PDB entry 5DHQ | X-ray diffraction, 2.29 A resolution | chains C and D of the 4 polymer chains in the assembly

== Chain C (and D) ==
Name: NAD kinase 1
Source organism: Listeria monocytogenes serovar 1/2a (strain ATCC BAA-679 / EGD-e)
Notes: EC 2.7.1.23; chain D of this document is another copy of the same molecule, construct and numbering; everything in this record applies to it too
Reference sequence: Q8Y8D7 (NADK1_LISMO); numbering as in UniProt (aligned over 1-264)
Sequence (272 residues; each row starts with the number of its first residue):
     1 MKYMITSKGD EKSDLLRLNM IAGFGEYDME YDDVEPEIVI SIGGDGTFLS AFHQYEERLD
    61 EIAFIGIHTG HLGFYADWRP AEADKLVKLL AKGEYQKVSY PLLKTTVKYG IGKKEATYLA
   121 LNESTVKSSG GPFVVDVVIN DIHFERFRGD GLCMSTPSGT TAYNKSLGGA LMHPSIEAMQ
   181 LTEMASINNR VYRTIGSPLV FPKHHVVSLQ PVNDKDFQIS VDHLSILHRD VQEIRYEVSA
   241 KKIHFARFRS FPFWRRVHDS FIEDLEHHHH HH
Unresolved in the structure: 26, 111-112, 264-272 (chain D: 24-29, 110-113, 264-272)
Sequence notes: expression tag (265-272)
Ligand contacts:
  - 5AK (8-[(2-{[2-(3-bromophenyl)ethyl]amino}-2-oxoethyl)sulfanyl]adenosine), molecule 1: Gly46, Leu49, Asn122, Glu123, Ala162, Tyr163, Ser166, Asp222, His223
  - 5AK, molecule 2: Gly130, Gly131, Pro132, Phe133, Arg148, Gly149, Asp150, Ala185, Ile187
Curated features (UniProtKB/Swiss-Prot):
  - active site: Asp45 (Proton acceptor)
  - binding site (NAD(+)): Asp45, Gly46, Asn122, Glu123, Arg148, Asp150, Ser158, Thr161 to Ser166, His223
  - mutagenesis: Asp45 (D45N: Only minor changes in the structure and a 10-fold decrease in the kinase activity), His223 (H223E: Twice less active than the wild-type. Its activity toward DTA is increased 2-fold)

== Interface between chain C and chain D ==
Pairs across the interface (65; chain C residue first):
  Ile139(C) with Trp254(D)
  Ile142(C) with Arg255(D)
  Phe144(C) with Trp254(D); Val257(D), hydrophobic; His258(D), hydrogen bond (backbone-side chain); Ile262(D)
  Lys165(C) with Ile195(D); Ser197(D)
  Gly169(C) with Ser197(D); Pro198(D)
  Ala170(C) with Ala170(D), hydrophobic; Pro198(D)
  Leu171(C) with Ile195(D), hydrophobic; Pro198(D), hydrogen bond (backbone-backbone); Leu199(D); Val200(D), hydrogen bond (backbone-backbone)
  His173(C) with Val200(D), hydrogen bond (backbone-backbone); Pro202(D); His205(D)
  Ser175(C) with Pro202(D)
  Ile176(C) with Ile176(D), hydrophobic; Val200(D), hydrophobic; Pro202(D), hydrophobic
  Arg193(C) with Ile262(D)
  Thr194(C) with Ile262(D)
  Ile195(C) with Lys165(D); Leu171(D), hydrophobic; Val257(D), hydrophobic; Phe261(D), hydrophobic; Ile262(D), hydrophobic
  Ser197(C) with Lys165(D); Gly169(D); Leu171(D)
  Pro198(C) with Gly169(D); Ala170(D); Leu171(D), hydrogen bond (backbone-backbone)
  Leu199(C) with Leu171(D); Trp254(D), hydrophobic
  Val200(C) with Leu171(D), hydrogen bond (backbone-backbone); Met172(D); His173(D), hydrogen bond (backbone-backbone); Ile176(D), hydrophobic; Trp254(D)
  Phe201(C) with Trp254(D), hydrophobic
  Pro202(C) with His173(D); Ser175(D); Ile176(D), hydrophobic
  His205(C) with His173(D); Trp254(D)
  Trp254(C) with Ile139(D); Phe144(D); Leu199(D), hydrophobic; Val200(D); Phe201(D); His205(D), hydrogen bond
  Arg255(C) with Ile142(D)
  Val257(C) with Phe144(D), hydrophobic; Ile195(D), hydrophobic
  His258(C) with Phe144(D), hydrogen bond (side chain-backbone)
  Phe261(C) with Ile195(D), hydrophobic
  Ile262(C) with Phe144(D); Glu145(D); Arg193(D); Thr194(D); Ile195(D)
Interface residues without a listed pair, chain C (33 interface residues in all): Asn140, His143, Glu145, Met172, Ala178, Gln180, Pro252
Interface residues without a listed pair, chain D (31 interface residues in all): His143, Ala178, Gln180

== Summary ==
33 residues of chain C and 31 residues of chain D are in contact, with 9 hydrogen bonds. Among the polar pairs
are Phe144(C)-His258(D), Trp254(C)-His205(D) and Leu171(C)-Pro198(D). Bound to chain C: compound 5AK.
Chain C and chain D are both NAD kinase 1 (Listeria monocytogenes serovar 1/2a (strain ATCC BAA-679 / EGD-e));
the structure, Crystal structure of NAD kinase 1 from Listeria monocytogenes in complex with a novel
inhibitor, was determined by X-ray diffraction, deposited together with 5DHP, 5DHR, 5DHS, 5DHT and 5DHU.
